Entry 1R15 (X-ray diffraction, 2.40 A resolution); this record covers chains A and B.

== Chain A (and B) ==
Name: ADP-ribosyl cyclase
Source organism: Aplysia californica
Notes: EC 3.2.2.5; chain B of this document is another copy of the same molecule, construct and numbering; everything in this record applies to it too
UniProtKB: P29241 (NADA_APLCA); residues 1-258 here correspond to UniProt positions 25-282 (UniProt number = residue number + 24)
Amino-acid sequence (258 residues; row label = number of the first residue in the row):
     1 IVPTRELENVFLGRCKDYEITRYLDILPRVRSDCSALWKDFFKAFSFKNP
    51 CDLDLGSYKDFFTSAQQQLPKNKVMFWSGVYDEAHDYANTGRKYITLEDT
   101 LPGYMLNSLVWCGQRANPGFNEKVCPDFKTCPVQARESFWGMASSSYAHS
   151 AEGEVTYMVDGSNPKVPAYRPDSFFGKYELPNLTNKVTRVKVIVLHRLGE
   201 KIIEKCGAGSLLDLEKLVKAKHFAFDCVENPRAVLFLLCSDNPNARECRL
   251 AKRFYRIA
Not modelled in the structure: 252-258
Disulfides: Cys15-Cys34, Cys51-Cys131, Cys112-Cys125, Cys206-Cys227, Cys239-Cys248
Covalently attached groups: any 5'-monophosphate nucleotide (N) linked to Glu179
Residues lining bound ligands:
  - any 5'-monophosphate nucleotide (N): Phe76, Trp77, Ser78, Gly79, Leu97, Glu98, Ser144, Tyr147, Arg170, Ser173, Phe174, Phe175
  - nicotinamide (NCA), molecule 1: Trp77, Glu98, Leu106, Asn107, Ser108, Trp140
  - nicotinamide (NCA), molecule 2: Leu109, Val110, Trp111, Cys125, Arg136, Phe139, Trp140
What the authors report for this chain:
  - binding site for nicotinamide: Glu98, Trp111, Trp140
  - binding site for any 5'-monophosphate nucleotide: Glu179
  - catalytic residues: Glu98, Trp140 (proposed by the authors, not directly observed)

== How chain A and chain B interact ==
Contacting residue pairs (49):
  Arg5(A) - Ile20(B)
  Glu6(A) - Lys16(B)  salt bridge
  Glu6(A) - Glu19(B)
  Asn9(A) - Lys16(B)
  Val10(A) - Ile20(B)  hydrophobic
  Gly13(A) - Gly13(B)
  Arg14(A) - Asp17(B)  salt bridge
  Arg14(A) - Thr21(B)  hydrogen bond
  Arg14(A) - Arg22(B)
  Lys16(A) - Glu6(B)  salt bridge
  Lys16(A) - Asn9(B)
  Asp17(A) - Arg14(B)  salt bridge
  Glu19(A) - Arg5(B)  salt bridge
  Glu19(A) - Glu6(B)
  Ile20(A) - Thr4(B)
  Ile20(A) - Arg5(B)
  Ile20(A) - Val10(B)  hydrophobic
  Thr21(A) - Arg14(B)  hydrogen bond
  Thr21(A) - Leu109(B)
  Arg22(A) - Arg14(B)
  Arg22(A) - Tyr104(B)
  Asp82(A) - Arg92(B)  salt bridge
  Asp86(A) - Asn89(B)
  Asn89(A) - Asp86(B)
  Arg92(A) - Asp82(B)  salt bridge
  Tyr104(A) - Arg22(B)
  Tyr104(A) - Tyr104(B)
  Arg232(A) - Pro243(B)  hydrogen bond (side chain-backbone)
  Arg232(A) - Asn244(B)  hydrogen bond
  Arg232(A) - Leu250(B)
  Ala233(A) - Ser240(B)  hydrogen bond (backbone-side chain)
  Phe236(A) - Phe236(B)  hydrophobic
  Phe236(A) - Cys239(B)  hydrophobic
  Phe236(A) - Cys248(B)
  Phe236(A) - Leu250(B)  hydrophobic
  Leu237(A) - Ser240(B)
  Cys239(A) - Phe236(B)  hydrophobic
  Ser240(A) - Ala233(B)  hydrogen bond (side chain-backbone)
  Ser240(A) - Leu237(B)
  Pro243(A) - Arg232(B)  hydrogen bond (backbone-side chain)
  Asn244(A) - Arg232(B)
  Cys248(A) - Phe236(B)
  Arg249(A) - Ala251(B)  hydrogen bond (backbone-backbone)
  Leu250(A) - Arg232(B)
  Leu250(A) - Phe236(B)  hydrophobic
  Leu250(A) - Ala251(B)
  Ala251(A) - Arg249(B)  hydrogen bond (backbone-backbone)
  Ala251(A) - Leu250(B)
  Ala251(A) - Ala251(B)
Interface residues without a listed pair, chain A (32 interface residues in all): Thr4, Leu109, Leu235
Interface residues without a listed pair, chain B (32 interface residues in all): Leu235

== In short ==
The chain A/chain B interface involves 32 residues from each chain; the contacts include 9 hydrogen bonds and
7 salt bridges. Among the polar pairs are Glu6(A)-Lys16(B), Arg14(A)-Asp17(B) and Glu19(A)-Arg5(B). Bound to
chain A: nicotinamide. The paper reports catalytic residues Glu98(A) and Trp140(A); a binding site for
nicotinamide at Glu98(A), Trp111(A) and Trp140(A).
Chain A and chain B are both ADP-ribosyl cyclase (Aplysia californica); the structure, Aplysia ADP ribosyl
cyclase with bound nicotinamide and R5P, was determined by X-ray diffraction together with 1R0S, 1R12 and 1R16
from the same study.
